Entry 8V9J (electron microscopy, 3.10 A resolution); this record covers chains A and D of the 59 polymer chains in the assembly.

== Chain A ==
Molecule: 23S Ribosomal RNA
Source organism: Mycolicibacterium smegmatis MC2 155
Sequence (3164 nucleotides; each row starts with the number of its first residue; numbers below 1 keep their minus sign (U-2 is residue -2)):
    -2 UUGUAAGUGU UUAAGGGCGC AUGGUGGAUG CCUUGGCACU GGGAGCCGAU GAAGGACGUA
    58 GGAGGCUGCG AUAAGCCUCG GGGAGCUGUC AACCGAGCGU UGAUCCGAGG AUGUCCGAAU
   118 GGGGAAACCC GGCACGAGUG AUGUCGUGUC ACCAGGCGCU GAAUAUAUAG GCGUCUGGGG
   178 GGAACGCGGG GAAGUGAAAC AUCUCAGUAC CCGUAGGAAG AGAAAACAAA AUGUGAUUCC
   238 GUGAGUAGUG GCGAGCGAAA GCGGAGGAUG GCUAAACCGU AUGCAUGUGA UACCGGGUAG
   298 GGGUUGUGUG UGCGGGGUUG UGGGACCUAU CUUUCCGGCU CUACCUGGCU GGAGGGCAGU
   358 GAGAAAAUGU UGUGGUUAGC GGAAAUGGCU UGGGAUGGCC UGCCGUAGAC GGUGAGAGCC
   418 CGGUACGUGA AAACCCGACG UCUGUCUUGA UGGUGUUCCC GAGUAGCAGC GGGCCCGUGG
   478 AAUCUGCUGU GAAUCUGCCG GGACCACCCG GUAAGCCUGA AUACUUCCCA GUGACCGAUA
   538 GCGGAUUAGU ACCGUGAGGG AAUGGUGAAA AGUACCCCGG GAGGGGAGUG AAAGAGUACC
   598 UGAAACCGUG CGCUUACAAU CCGUCAGAGC CCUCGACGUG UCGUGGGGUG AUGGCGUGCC
   658 UUUUGAAGAA UGAGCCUGCG AGUCAGGGAC AUGUCGCGAG GUUAACCCGG GUGGGGUAGC
   718 CGCAGCGAAA GCGAGUCUGA AUAGGGCGUA UCCACACAAG AGUGUGUGGU GUAGUGGUGU
   778 GUUCUGGACC CGAAGCGGAG UGAUCUACCC AUGGCCAGGG UGAAGCGCGG GUAAGACCGC
   838 GUGGAGGCCC GAACCCACUU AGGUUGAAGA CUGAGGGGAU GAGCUGUGGG UAGGGGUGAA
   898 AGGCCAAUCA AACUCCGUGA UAGCUGGUUC UCCCCGAAAU GCAUUUAGGU GCAGCGUCGC
   958 AUGUUUCUUG CCGGAGGUAG AGCUACUGGA UGGCCGAUGG GCCCCACAGG GUUACUGACG
  1018 UCAGCCAAAC UCCGAAUGCC GGUAAGUCCA AGAGUGCGGC AGUGGGACGG CGGGGGAUAA
  1078 GCUCCGUGCG UCGAGAGGGA AACAGCCCAG AUCGCCGGCU AAGGCCCCUA AGCGUGUGCU
  1138 AAGUGGAAAA GGAUGUGCAG UCGCGAAGAC AACCAGGAGG UUGGCUUAGA AGCAGCCACC
  1198 CUUGAAAGAG UGCGUAAUAG CUCACUGGUC AAGUGAUUGU GCGCCGAUAA UGUAGCGGGG
  1258 CUCAAGCACA CCGCCGAAGC CGCGGCAGCC AACGUGUUGG CUGGGUAGGG GAGCGUCCUG
  1318 CAUCCGGUGA AGCCGCCGAG UGAUCGAGUG GUGGAGGGUG UGGGAGUGAG AAUGCAGGCA
  1378 UGAGUAGCGA UUAGGCAAGU GAGAACCUUG CCCGCCGAAA GACCAAGGGU UCCUGGGCCA
  1438 GGCCAGUCCG CCCAGGGUGA GUCGGGACCU AAGGCGAGGC CGACAGGCGU AGUCGAUGGA
  1498 CAACGGGUUG AUAUUCCCGU ACCCGUGUAU GUGCGUCCAU GAUGAAUCAG CGGUACUAAC
  1558 CAUCCAAAAC CACCGUGACC GCACCUUUCG GGGUGUGGCG UUGGUGGGGC UGCAUGGGAC
  1618 CUUCGUUGGU AGUAGUCAAG CGAUGGGGUG ACGCAGGAAG GUAGCCGUAC CGGUCAGUGG
  1678 UAAUACCGGG GUAAGCCUGU AGGGAGUCAG AUAGGUAAAU CCGUCUGGCA UAUAUCCUGA
  1738 GAGGUGAUGC AUAGCCGAGU GAGGCGAAUU CGGUGAUCCU AUGCUGCCGA GAAAAGCCUC
  1798 UAGCGAGGAC AUACACGGCC CGUACCCCAA ACCAACACAG GUGGUCAGGU AGAGAAUACU
  1858 AAGGCGUACG AGUGAACUAU GGUUAAGGAA CUCGGCAAAA UGCCCCCGUA ACUUCGGGAG
  1918 AAGGGGGACC CACAUGGCGU GUAAGCCUUU ACGGCCCAAG CGUGAGUGGG UGGCACAAAC
  1978 CAGUGAGAAG CGACUGUUUA CUAAAAACAC AGGUCCGUGC GAAGUCGCAA GACGAUGUAU
  2038 ACGGACUGAC GCCUGCCCGG UGCUGGAAGG UUAAGAGGAC CCGUUAACUC CCUUUGGGGG
  2098 UGAAGCGGAG AAUUUAAGCC CCAGUAAACG GCGGUGGUAA CUAUAACCAU CCUAAGGUAG
  2158 CGAAAUUCCU UGUCGGGUAA GUUCCGACCU GCACGAAUGG CGUAACGACU UCUCAACUGU
  2218 CUCAACCAUA GACUCGGCGA AAUUGCACUA CGAGUAAAGA UGCUCGUUAC GCGCGGCAGG
  2278 ACGAAAAGAC CCCGGGACCU UCACUACAAC UUGGUAUUGG UGCUCGAUAC GGUUUGUGUA
  2338 GGAUAGGUGG GAGACUGUGA AGCUCACACG CCAGUGUGGG UGGAGUCGUU GUUGAAAUAC
  2398 CACUCUGAUC GUAUUGGGCC UCUAACCUCG GACCGUAUAU CCGGUUCAGG GACAGUGCCU
  2458 GGUGGGUAGU UUAACUGGGG CGGUUGCCUC CUAAAAUGUA ACGGAGGCGC CCAAAGGUUC
  2518 CCUCAACCUG GACGGCAAUC AGGUGUUGAG UGUAAGUGCA CAAGGGAGCU UGACUGCGAG
  2578 ACGGACAUGU CGAGCAGGGA CGAAAGUCGG GACUAGUGAU CCGGCACCUC UGAGUGGAAG
  2638 GGGUGUCGCU CAACGGAUAA AAGGUACCCC GGGGAUAACA GGCUGAUCUU CCCCAAGAGU
  2698 CCAUAUCGAC GGGAUGGUUU GGCACCUCGA UGUCGGCUCG UCGCAUCCUG GGGCUGGAGC
  2758 AGGUCCCAAG GGUUGGGCUG UUCGCCCAUU AAAGCGGCAC GCGAGCUGGG UUUAGAACGU
  2818 CGUGAGACAG UUCGGUCUCU AUCCGCCGCG CGCGUCAGAA GCUUGAGGAA ACCUGUCCCU
  2878 AGUACGAGAG GACCGGGACG GACGAACCUC UGGUAUACCA GUUGUCCCAC CAGGGGCACG
  2938 GCUGGAUAGC CACGUUCGGA CAGGAUAACC GCUGAAAGCA UCUAAGCGGG AAACCUCUUC
  2998 CAAGACCAGG CUUCUCACCC UCUAGGAGGG AUAAGGCCCC CCGCAGACCA CGGGAUUGAU
  3058 AGACCAGACC UGGAAGCCUA GUAAUAGGUG CAGGGAACUG GCACUAACCG GCCGAAAACU
  3118 UACAACACCC CAUAAUCGUU GUAAGAAGAA AACAUUGACG CACC
Unresolved in the structure: -2 to 1, 1563-1608, 3121-3161

== Chain D ==
Molecule: 50S ribosomal protein L3
Source organism: Mycolicibacterium smegmatis MC2 155
UniProtKB: A0QSD1 (RL3_MYCS2); numbering as in UniProt (aligned over 1-217)
Chain sequence (217 residues; each row starts with the number of its first residue):
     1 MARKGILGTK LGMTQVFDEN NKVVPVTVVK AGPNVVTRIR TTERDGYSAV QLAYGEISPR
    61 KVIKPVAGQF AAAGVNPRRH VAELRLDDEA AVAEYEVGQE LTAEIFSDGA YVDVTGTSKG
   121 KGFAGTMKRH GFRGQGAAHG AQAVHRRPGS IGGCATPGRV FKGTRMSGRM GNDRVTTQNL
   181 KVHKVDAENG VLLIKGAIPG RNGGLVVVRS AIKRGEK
Unresolved in the structure: 1, 216-217

== How chain A and chain D interact ==
Pairs across the interface (184; chain A residue first):
  A858(A) - Gly140(D)  phosphate contact
  G859(A) - Gln142(D)  hydrogen bond to the phosphate
  G859(A) - Ala143(D)  phosphate contact
  U861(A) - Gln142(D)  base contact
  U1248(A) - Thr156(D)  base contact
  U1248(A) - Pro157(D)  base contact
  U1248(A) - Arg159(D)  base contact
  A1872(A) - Phe123(D)  hydrogen bond to the sugar
  A1873(A) - Phe123(D)  sugar contact
  A1873(A) - Gly125(D)  sugar contact
  A1873(A) - Ser167(D)  sugar contact
  C1874(A) - Arg146(D)  salt bridge to the phosphate
  U1875(A) - Ala143(D)  phosphate contact
  U1875(A) - Val144(D)  phosphate contact
  U1875(A) - His145(D)  hydrogen bond to the phosphate
  U1875(A) - Arg146(D)  hydrogen bond to the phosphate
  A1876(A) - Ala143(D)  phosphate contact
  A1876(A) - His145(D)  salt bridge to the phosphate
  C1888(A) - His139(D)  hydrogen bond to the base
  U1889(A) - His139(D)  sugar contact
  G1891(A) - His139(D)  hydrogen bond to the base
  C1893(A) - Ala138(D)  base contact
  C1893(A) - His139(D)  stacking on the base
  U2217(A) - Ala138(D)  sugar contact
  U2217(A) - His139(D)  sugar contact
  C2218(A) - Gly136(D)  phosphate contact
  C2218(A) - Ala137(D)  hydrogen bond to the phosphate
  A2222(A) - Arg146(D)  salt bridge to the phosphate
  C2248(A) - Arg159(D)  hydrogen bond to the phosphate
  G2249(A) - Pro157(D)  phosphate contact
  G2249(A) - Arg159(D)  salt bridge to the phosphate
  G2256(A) - Thr156(D)  base contact
  G2272(A) - Phe123(D)  base contact
  G2273(A) - Met166(D)  hydrogen bond to the base
  G2273(A) - Ser167(D)  sugar contact
  C2274(A) - Ile151(D)  sugar contact
  C2274(A) - Met166(D)  base contact
  A2275(A) - Arg147(D)  salt bridge to the phosphate
  A2275(A) - Gly149(D)  sugar contact
  A2275(A) - Ile151(D)  sugar contact
  G2276(A) - Gly149(D)  phosphate contact
  G2276(A) - Ser150(D)  phosphate contact
  G2276(A) - Ile151(D)  hydrogen bond to the phosphate
  G2276(A) - Gly152(D)  sugar contact
  G2276(A) - Gly153(D)  hydrogen bond to the sugar
  G2276(A) - Cys154(D)  phosphate contact
  G2276(A) - Gly158(D)  hydrogen bond to the base
  G2276(A) - Val160(D)  base contact
  G2277(A) - Cys154(D)  phosphate contact
  G2277(A) - Ala155(D)  sugar contact
  G2277(A) - Gly158(D)  sugar contact
  U2735(A) - Arg133(D)  phosphate contact
  U2735(A) - Gly134(D)  sugar contact
  U2735(A) - Gln135(D)  sugar contact
  U2735(A) - Pro148(D)  hydrogen bond to the sugar
  U2735(A) - Gly149(D)  base contact
  U2735(A) - Ser150(D)  hydrogen bond to the base
  C2736(A) - Phe132(D)  sugar contact
  C2736(A) - Arg133(D)  salt bridge to the phosphate
  C2736(A) - Pro148(D)  sugar contact
  C2736(A) - Ser150(D)  sugar contact
  G2737(A) - Arg165(D)  salt bridge to the phosphate
  C2795(A) - Thr156(D)  hydrogen bond to the sugar
  A2796(A) - Cys154(D)  phosphate contact
  A2796(A) - Ala155(D)  base contact
  A2796(A) - Thr156(D)  phosphate contact
  G2798(A) - Ser150(D)  base contact
  G2798(A) - Gly153(D)  sugar contact
  G2798(A) - Cys154(D)  hydrogen bond to the sugar
  C2799(A) - Ser150(D)  hydrogen bond to the sugar
  C2799(A) - Gly152(D)  sugar contact
  C2799(A) - Cys154(D)  hydrogen bond to the phosphate
  G2802(A) - Gln135(D)  base contact
  G2802(A) - Val144(D)  sugar contact
  G2802(A) - Arg147(D)  salt bridge to the phosphate
  G2802(A) - Gly149(D)  base contact
  C2803(A) - Ala141(D)  sugar contact
  C2803(A) - Gln142(D)  phosphate contact
  C2803(A) - Val144(D)  sugar contact
  U2804(A) - Gly140(D)  sugar contact
  U2804(A) - Gln142(D)  phosphate contact
  G2842(A) - Ile151(D)  base contact
  G2842(A) - Arg159(D)  sugar contact
  G2842(A) - Val160(D)  hydrogen bond to the sugar
  C2843(A) - Val160(D)  sugar contact
  C2843(A) - Lys162(D)  salt bridge to the phosphate
  C2843(A) - Gly163(D)  phosphate contact
  C2843(A) - Thr164(D)  sugar contact
  C2843(A) - Met166(D)  base contact
  C2844(A) - Arg129(D)  hydrogen bond to the sugar
  C2844(A) - Lys162(D)  phosphate contact
  C2844(A) - Gly163(D)  hydrogen bond to the phosphate
  C2844(A) - Thr164(D)  sugar contact
  C2844(A) - Met166(D)  hydrogen bond to the sugar
  C2844(A) - Ser167(D)  hydrogen bond to the sugar
  G2845(A) - Arg129(D)  salt bridge to the phosphate
  G2845(A) - Arg169(D)  hydrogen bond to the sugar
  C2846(A) - Arg169(D)  sugar contact
  A2857(A) - Val66(D)  sugar contact
  A2857(A) - Gln69(D)  base contact
  G2858(A) - Gln69(D)  sugar contact
  C2859(A) - Arg40(D)  hydrogen bond to the base
  C2859(A) - Gln51(D)  hydrogen bond to the sugar
  C2859(A) - Val81(D)  sugar contact
  C2859(A) - Ala82(D)  phosphate contact
  C2859(A) - Glu83(D)  hydrogen bond to the sugar
  U2860(A) - Tyr47(D)  hydrogen bond to the sugar
  U2860(A) - Ala82(D)  phosphate contact
  U2860(A) - Glu83(D)  phosphate contact
  U2861(A) - Tyr47(D)  sugar contact
  U2861(A) - Arg85(D)  salt bridge to the phosphate
  G2862(A) - Arg85(D)  salt bridge to the phosphate
  A2903(A) - Ser118(D)  sugar contact
  A2903(A) - Ile198(D)  sugar contact
  A2903(A) - Pro199(D)  sugar contact
  C2904(A) - Lys10(D)  hydrogen bond to the phosphate
  C2904(A) - Met13(D)  sugar contact
  C2904(A) - Ser118(D)  phosphate contact
  C2904(A) - Lys119(D)  hydrogen bond to the phosphate
  C2904(A) - Ala197(D)  sugar contact
  C2904(A) - Ile198(D)  sugar contact
  C2904(A) - Pro199(D)  sugar contact
  C2904(A) - Gly200(D)  hydrogen bond to the phosphate
  C2905(A) - Lys10(D)  salt bridge to the phosphate
  C2905(A) - Lys119(D)  salt bridge to the phosphate
  U2906(A) - Met13(D)  sugar contact
  U2906(A) - Thr14(D)  sugar contact
  U2906(A) - Gln15(D)  hydrogen bond to the sugar
  U2906(A) - Pro25(D)  base contact
  C2947(A) - Lys119(D)  salt bridge to the phosphate
  C2948(A) - Lys121(D)  phosphate contact
  C2948(A) - Lys128(D)  salt bridge to the phosphate
  U2952(A) - Pro25(D)  sugar contact
  U2953(A) - Leu180(D)  sugar contact
  U2953(A) - Lys195(D)  sugar contact
  U2953(A) - Gly196(D)  sugar contact
  C2954(A) - Gln178(D)  hydrogen bond to the sugar
  C2954(A) - Asn179(D)  phosphate contact
  C2954(A) - Lys195(D)  salt bridge to the phosphate
  G2955(A) - Asn179(D)  phosphate contact
  G2955(A) - Lys213(D)  phosphate contact
  G2956(A) - Lys213(D)  salt bridge to the phosphate
  A2957(A) - Lys213(D)  base contact
  U2995(A) - Gln178(D)  hydrogen bond to the sugar
  U2995(A) - Lys213(D)  sugar contact
  U2996(A) - Thr176(D)  phosphate contact
  U2996(A) - Gln178(D)  sugar contact
  C2997(A) - Arg174(D)  salt bridge to the phosphate
  C2997(A) - Thr176(D)  hydrogen bond to the phosphate
  C2998(A) - Arg174(D)  phosphate contact
  G3007(A) - Arg40(D)  base contact
  C3008(A) - Arg38(D)  hydrogen bond to the sugar
  C3008(A) - Arg40(D)  hydrogen bond to the base
  C3008(A) - Arg44(D)  sugar contact
  C3008(A) - Asp45(D)  sugar contact
  U3009(A) - Arg44(D)  salt bridge to the phosphate
  U3009(A) - Gln69(D)  base contact
  U3010(A) - Pro65(D)  hydrogen bond to the sugar
  U3010(A) - Gly68(D)  sugar contact
  U3010(A) - Gln69(D)  sugar contact
  C3011(A) - Lys64(D)  sugar contact
  C3011(A) - Pro65(D)  sugar contact
  U3012(A) - Lys64(D)  salt bridge to the phosphate
  A3031(A) - Lys64(D)  phosphate contact
  A3031(A) - Pro65(D)  sugar contact
  G3032(A) - Ile63(D)  sugar contact
  G3032(A) - Lys64(D)  hydrogen bond to the phosphate
  G3033(A) - Ile63(D)  phosphate contact
  C3041(A) - Lys119(D)  hydrogen bond to the base
  C3041(A) - Arg201(D)  sugar contact
  A3042(A) - Gly120(D)  phosphate contact
  A3042(A) - Arg201(D)  salt bridge to the phosphate
  G3043(A) - Gly120(D)  phosphate contact
  G3043(A) - Lys121(D)  phosphate contact
  G3043(A) - Gly122(D)  hydrogen bond to the phosphate
  G3043(A) - Arg169(D)  sugar contact
  A3044(A) - Phe123(D)  phosphate contact
  C3046(A) - Arg169(D)  base contact
  G3050(A) - Arg79(D)  phosphate contact
  G3051(A) - Lys61(D)  salt bridge to the phosphate
  G3051(A) - Arg79(D)  salt bridge to the phosphate
  A3052(A) - Arg60(D)  salt bridge to the phosphate
  U3054(A) - Arg60(D)  sugar contact
  G3055(A) - Arg60(D)  sugar contact
Interface residues without a listed pair, chain A (92 interface residues in all): G860, G1249, A2221, C2223, C2734, U2738, G2805, U2835, A2856, C2907, A3047
Interface residues without a listed pair, chain D (92 interface residues in all): Thr115, Ala124, Met127, Phe161, Gly168, Met170, Asn172, Val175, Asn202, Ile212

== Overview ==
Chain A and chain D each contribute 92 residues to their interface; the contacts include 41 hydrogen bonds, 25
salt bridges and 1 aromatic stacking contact. Among the polar pairs are C1888(A)-His139(D), G1891(A)-His139(D)
and G2273(A)-Met166(D).
Chain A is 23S Ribosomal RNA and chain D is 50S ribosomal protein L3, both from Mycolicibacterium smegmatis
MC2 155; the structure, Cryo-EM structure of the Mycobacterium smegmatis 70S ribosome in complex with
hibernation factor Msmeg1130 (Balon) (Structure ..., was determined by electron microscopy (same publication
as 8V9K and 8V9L).
